PDB entry 6N61 | X-ray diffraction, 3.25 A resolution | chains F and N of the 9 polymer chains in the assembly

# Chain F
Molecule: RNA polymerase sigma factor RpoD
Organism: Escherichia coli
Reference sequence: Q0P6L9 (Q0P6L9_ECOLX); residues 1-613 here = UniProt positions 1-613
Sequence (613 residues; numbered 1 to 613; the number before each row is that of its first residue):
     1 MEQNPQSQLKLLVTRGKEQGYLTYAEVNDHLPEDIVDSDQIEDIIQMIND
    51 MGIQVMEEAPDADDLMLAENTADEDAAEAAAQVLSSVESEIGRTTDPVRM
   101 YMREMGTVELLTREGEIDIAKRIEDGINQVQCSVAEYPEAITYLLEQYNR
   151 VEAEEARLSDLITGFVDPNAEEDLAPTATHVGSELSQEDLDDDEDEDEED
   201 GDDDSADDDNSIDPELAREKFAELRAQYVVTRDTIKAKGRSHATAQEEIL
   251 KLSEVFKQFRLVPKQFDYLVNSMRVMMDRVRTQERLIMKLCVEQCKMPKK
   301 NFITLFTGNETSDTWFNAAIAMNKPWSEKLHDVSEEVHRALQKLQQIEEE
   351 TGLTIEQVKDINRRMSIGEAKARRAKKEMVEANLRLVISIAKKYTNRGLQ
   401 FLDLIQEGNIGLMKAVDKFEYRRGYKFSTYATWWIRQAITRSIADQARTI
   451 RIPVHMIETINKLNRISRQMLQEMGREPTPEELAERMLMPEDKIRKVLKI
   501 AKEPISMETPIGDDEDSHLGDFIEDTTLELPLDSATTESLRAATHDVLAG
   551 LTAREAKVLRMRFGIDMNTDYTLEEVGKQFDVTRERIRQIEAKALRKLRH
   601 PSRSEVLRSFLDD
Unresolved in the structure: 1-93, 137-261
Construct notes: conflict Asn-149 (Asp in Q0P6L9)

# Chain N
Molecule: non-template strand DNA
Sequence (29 nucleotides; numbered 1 to 29; the number before each row is that of its first residue):
     1 GACCTTCCCCTGATGGGAAGGTTTATAAT

# Interface between chain F and chain N
Contacting residue pairs - 38 pairs, chain F then chain N:
  Leu-110(F) / DT29(N)  base contact
  Ala-382(F) / DT29(N)  base contact
  Asn-383(F) / DT29(N)  hydrogen bond to the base
  Arg-385(F) / DT29(N)  base contact
  Leu-386(F) / DT29(N)  hydrogen bond to the sugar
  Ser-389(F) / DT29(N)  sugar contact
  Lys-418(F) / DT23(N)  phosphate contact
  Lys-418(F) / DT24(N)  salt bridge to the phosphate
  Phe-419(F) / DA25(N)  base contact
  Glu-420(F) / DA25(N)  hydrogen bond to the base
  Arg-423(F) / DA25(N)  hydrogen bond to the base
  Tyr-425(F) / DA25(N)  base contact
  Tyr-425(F) / DT26(N)  sugar contact
  Tyr-425(F) / DA27(N)  phosphate contact
  Lys-426(F) / DA27(N)  hydrogen bond to the phosphate
  Lys-426(F) / DA28(N)  salt bridge to the phosphate
  Ser-428(F) / DA28(N)  hydrogen bond to the phosphate
  Ser-428(F) / DT29(N)  base contact
  Thr-429(F) / DT26(N)  sugar contact
  Thr-429(F) / DA27(N)  base contact
  Thr-429(F) / DA28(N)  base contact
  Tyr-430(F) / DT24(N)  hydrogen bond to the phosphate
  Tyr-430(F) / DA25(N)  stacking on the base
  Thr-432(F) / DA28(N)  base contact
  Trp-433(F) / DT24(N)  base contact
  Trp-433(F) / DA28(N)  base contact
  Trp-434(F) / DT23(N)  sugar contact
  Trp-434(F) / DT24(N)  base contact
  Gln-437(F) / DT23(N)  base contact
  Gln-437(F) / DT24(N)  base contact
  Arg-441(F) / DG20(N)  sugar contact
  Arg-441(F) / DG21(N)  salt bridge to the phosphate
  Arg-441(F) / DT22(N)  base contact
  Arg-451(F) / DG20(N)  salt bridge to the phosphate
  Pro-453(F) / DA19(N)  phosphate contact
  Pro-453(F) / DG20(N)  phosphate contact
  His-455(F) / DG20(N)  hydrogen bond to the base
  His-455(F) / DG21(N)  base contact
Also at the interface, not in a pair above, chain F (26 interface residues in all): Leu-111, Gly-424, Val-454

# Overview
26 residues of chain F and 11 residues of chain N are in contact; the contacts include 8 hydrogen bonds, 4
salt bridges and 1 aromatic stacking contact. Polar contacts include Asn-383(F)/DT29(N), Glu-420(F)/DA25(N)
and Arg-423(F)/DA25(N).
Chain F is RNA polymerase sigma factor RpoD (Escherichia coli) and chain N is non-template strand DNA; the
structure, Escherichia coli RNA polymerase sigma70-holoenzyme bound to upstream fork promoter DNA and
Capistruin, was determined by X-ray diffraction together with 6N60 and 6N62 from the same study.
